PDB entry 7PEY | electron microscopy, 4.50 A resolution (low resolution: residue-level contacts below are approximate; hydrogen-bond / salt-bridge calls are withheld) | chains O and J of the 10 polymer chains in the assembly

== Chain O ==
Molecule: Histone H3.2
Organism: Homo sapiens
Reference sequence: Q71DI3 (H32_HUMAN); residues 0-135 here correspond to UniProt positions 1-136 (UniProt number = residue number + 1)
Chain sequence (136 residues; each row starts with the number of its first residue; numbering starts at 0):
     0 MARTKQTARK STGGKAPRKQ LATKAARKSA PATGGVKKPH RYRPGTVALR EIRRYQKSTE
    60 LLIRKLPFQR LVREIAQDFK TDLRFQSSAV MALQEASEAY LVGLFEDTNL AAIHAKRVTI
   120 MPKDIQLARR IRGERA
Disordered / not traced: 0-36, 134-135
Construct notes: engineered mutation Ala-110 (Cys111 in Q71DI3)
UniProt features mapped onto this chain:
  - modified residue: Arg-2 (Asymmetric dimethylarginine), Thr-3 (Phosphothreonine), Lys-4 (Allysine), Gln-5 (5-glutamyl dopamine), Thr-6 (Phosphothreonine), Arg-8 (Citrulline), Lys-9 (N6,N6,N6-trimethyllysine), Ser-10 (ADP-ribosylserine), Thr-11 (Phosphothreonine), Lys-14 (N6-(2-hydroxyisobutyryl)lysine), Arg-17 (Asymmetric dimethylarginine), Lys-18 (N6-(2-hydroxyisobutyryl)lysine), Lys-23 (N6-(2-hydroxyisobutyryl)lysine), Arg-26 (Citrulline), Lys-27 (N6,N6,N6-trimethyllysine), Ser-28 (ADP-ribosylserine), Lys-36 (N6,N6,N6-trimethyllysine), Lys-37 (N6-methyllysine), Tyr-41 (Phosphotyrosine), Lys-56 (N6,N6,N6-trimethyllysine) and 8 more in UniProt
  - lipidation: Lys-18 (N6-decanoyllysine)

== Chain J ==
Molecule: 171-nt DNA strand
Organism: synthetic construct
Sequence (171 nucleotides; row label = number of the first residue in the row):
   181 GGCACTGGAA CAGGATGTAT ATATGTGACA CGTGCCTGGA GACTAGGGAG TAATCCCCTT
   241 GGCGGTTAAA ACGCGGGGGA CAGCGCGTAC GTGCGTTTAA GCGGTGCTAG AGCTGTCTAC
   301 GACCAATTGA GCGGCCTCGG CACCGGGATT CTCCAGGGGA TCCGGATGCT C

== How chain O and chain J interact ==
Pairs across the interface (24):
  Lys-37(O) with DC334(J)
  Arg-40(O) with DG255(J)
  Arg-42(O) with DG258(J); DC333(J)
  Pro-43(O) with DG257(J); DG258(J)
  Thr-45(O) with DC333(J)
  Arg-63(O) with DA249(J); DA250(J)
  Arg-72(O) with DT240(J)
  Arg-83(O) with DT239(J); DT240(J)
  Phe-84(O) with DT239(J); DT240(J)
  Gln-85(O) with DT239(J)
  Ser-86(O) with DT239(J)
  Arg-116(O) with DA260(J); DC261(J)
  Val-117(O) with DG259(J); DA260(J)
  Thr-118(O) with DG259(J); DA260(J)
  Met-120(O) with DA260(J); DC261(J)
Also at the interface, not in a pair above, chain O (18 interface residues in all): Tyr-41, Leu-82, Lys-115
Also at the interface, not in a pair above, chain J (14 interface residues in all): DT332, DA335

== Overview ==
The interface between chain O and chain J involves 18 residues on one side and 14 on the other.
Chain O is Histone H3.2 (Homo sapiens) and chain J is a 171-nt DNA strand (synthetic construct); the
structure, Nucleosome 3 of the 4x177 nucleosome array containing H1, was determined by electron microscopy
together with 7PET, 7PEU, 7PEV, 7PEW, 7PEX, 7PEZ and 16 further entries from the same study.
